PDB entry 6UC1 | X-ray diffraction, 2.19 A resolution | chains D and C of the 4 polymer chains in the assembly

== Chain D ==
Name: Uncharacterized protein GoxA
Source organism: Pseudoalteromonas luteoviolacea DSM 6061
UniProtKB: A0A161XU12 (A0A161XU12_9GAMM); residues 1-816 here = UniProt positions 1-816
Amino-acid sequence (816 residues; numbered 1 to 816; the number before each row is that of its first residue):
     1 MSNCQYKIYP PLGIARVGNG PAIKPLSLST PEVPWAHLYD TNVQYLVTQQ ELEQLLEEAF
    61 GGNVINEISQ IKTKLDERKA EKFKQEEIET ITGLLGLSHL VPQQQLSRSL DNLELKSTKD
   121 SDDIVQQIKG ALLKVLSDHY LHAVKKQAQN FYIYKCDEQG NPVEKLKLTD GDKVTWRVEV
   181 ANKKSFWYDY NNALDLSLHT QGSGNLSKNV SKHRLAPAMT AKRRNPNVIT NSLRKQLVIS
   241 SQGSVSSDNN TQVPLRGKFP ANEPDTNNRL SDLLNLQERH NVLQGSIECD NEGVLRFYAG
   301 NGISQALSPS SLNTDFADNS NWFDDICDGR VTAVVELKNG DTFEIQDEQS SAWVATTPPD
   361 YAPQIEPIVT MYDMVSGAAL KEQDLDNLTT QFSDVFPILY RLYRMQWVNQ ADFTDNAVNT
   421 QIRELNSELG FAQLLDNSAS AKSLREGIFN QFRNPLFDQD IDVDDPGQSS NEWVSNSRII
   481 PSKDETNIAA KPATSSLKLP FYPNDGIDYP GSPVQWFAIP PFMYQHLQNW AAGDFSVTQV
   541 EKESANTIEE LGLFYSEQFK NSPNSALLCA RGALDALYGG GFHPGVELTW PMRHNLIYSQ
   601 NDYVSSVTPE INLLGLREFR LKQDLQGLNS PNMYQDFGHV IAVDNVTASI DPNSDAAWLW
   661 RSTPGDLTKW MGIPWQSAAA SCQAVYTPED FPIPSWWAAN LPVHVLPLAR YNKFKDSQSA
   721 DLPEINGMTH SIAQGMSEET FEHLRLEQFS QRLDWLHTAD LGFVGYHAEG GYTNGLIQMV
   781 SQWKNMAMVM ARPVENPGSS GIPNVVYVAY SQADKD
Not modelled in the structure: 1-3, 76-81, 114-124, 263-278, 467-469, 816
Covalently attached groups: covalent link Cys-682/Trp-697
Modified residues: Trp-697 (2-amino-3-(6,7-dioxo-6,7-dihydro-1H-indol-3-yl)-propionic acid; TRQ)
Differences from the reference sequence: engineered mutation Ala-678 (Asp in A0A161XU12)
Metal / ion sites: Mg2+: Asp-360, Ala-362, Ile-365, Ala-699, Asn-700
Residues lining bound ligands: glycine (GLY): Phe-316, His-583, Ala-678, Ser-681, Cys-682, Trp-696, Trp-697
From the paper describing this entry:
  - mutagenesis - D678A: abolished catalytic activity on glycine

== Chain C ==
Name: Uncharacterized protein GoxA
Source organism: Pseudoalteromonas luteoviolacea DSM 6061
UniProtKB: A0A161XU12 (A0A161XU12_9GAMM); numbering as in UniProt (aligned over 1-816)
Amino-acid sequence (816 residues; numbered 1 to 816; the number before each row is that of its first residue):
     1 MSNCQYKIYP PLGIARVGNG PAIKPLSLST PEVPWAHLYD TNVQYLVTQQ ELEQLLEEAF
    61 GGNVINEISQ IKTKLDERKA EKFKQEEIET ITGLLGLSHL VPQQQLSRSL DNLELKSTKD
   121 SDDIVQQIKG ALLKVLSDHY LHAVKKQAQN FYIYKCDEQG NPVEKLKLTD GDKVTWRVEV
   181 ANKKSFWYDY NNALDLSLHT QGSGNLSKNV SKHRLAPAMT AKRRNPNVIT NSLRKQLVIS
   241 SQGSVSSDNN TQVPLRGKFP ANEPDTNNRL SDLLNLQERH NVLQGSIECD NEGVLRFYAG
   301 NGISQALSPS SLNTDFADNS NWFDDICDGR VTAVVELKNG DTFEIQDEQS SAWVATTPPD
   361 YAPQIEPIVT MYDMVSGAAL KEQDLDNLTT QFSDVFPILY RLYRMQWVNQ ADFTDNAVNT
   421 QIRELNSELG FAQLLDNSAS AKSLREGIFN QFRNPLFDQD IDVDDPGQSS NEWVSNSRII
   481 PSKDETNIAA KPATSSLKLP FYPNDGIDYP GSPVQWFAIP PFMYQHLQNW AAGDFSVTQV
   541 EKESANTIEE LGLFYSEQFK NSPNSALLCA RGALDALYGG GFHPGVELTW PMRHNLIYSQ
   601 NDYVSSVTPE INLLGLREFR LKQDLQGLNS PNMYQDFGHV IAVDNVTASI DPNSDAAWLW
   661 RSTPGDLTKW MGIPWQSAAA SCQAVYTPED FPIPSWWAAN LPVHVLPLAR YNKFKDSQSA
   721 DLPEINGMTH SIAQGMSEET FEHLRLEQFS QRLDWLHTAD LGFVGYHAEG GYTNGLIQMV
   781 SQWKNMAMVM ARPVENPGSS GIPNVVYVAY SQADKD
Not modelled in the structure: 1-4, 77-81, 114-122, 158-160, 263-276, 467-469, 816
Covalently attached groups: covalent link Cys-682/Trp-697
Modified residues: Lys-222 (N~6~-glycyl-L-lysine; Q3P); Trp-697 (2-amino-3-(6,7-dioxo-6,7-dihydro-1H-indol-3-yl)-propionic acid; TRQ)
Differences from the reference sequence: engineered mutation Ala-678 (Asp in A0A161XU12)
Metal / ion sites: Mg2+: Asp-360, Ala-362, Ile-365, Ala-699, Asn-700
Residues lining bound ligands: glycine (GLY): Phe-316, His-583, Pro-584, Ser-681, Cys-682, Trp-696, Trp-697, Tyr-772

== How chain D and chain C interact ==
Pairs across the interface - 125 pairs, chain D then chain C:
  Phe-316(D) / His-767(C)
  Gln-410(D) / Arg-710(C)
  Gln-410(D) / Gln-751(C)  hydrogen bond
  Phe-413(D) / Glu-747(C)
  Phe-413(D) / Gln-751(C)
  Thr-414(D) / Arg-710(C)  hydrogen bond (backbone-side chain)
  Thr-414(D) / Lys-713(C)  hydrogen bond (backbone-side chain)
  Thr-414(D) / Gln-748(C)  hydrogen bond (backbone-side chain)
  Thr-414(D) / Gln-751(C)
  Asp-415(D) / Arg-710(C)  salt bridge
  Asp-415(D) / Lys-713(C)  salt bridge
  Thr-420(D) / Met-728(C)
  Gln-421(D) / Ile-732(C)
  Arg-423(D) / His-743(C)
  Arg-423(D) / Leu-744(C)
  Arg-423(D) / Glu-747(C)  salt bridge
  Glu-424(D) / Ile-732(C)
  Glu-424(D) / Gly-735(C)
  Glu-424(D) / Met-736(C)
  Ser-427(D) / Met-736(C)
  Ser-427(D) / Ser-737(C)  hydrogen bond (side chain-backbone)
  Ser-427(D) / Thr-740(C)
  Glu-428(D) / Gly-735(C)
  Glu-428(D) / Ser-737(C)
  Pro-481(D) / Gly-765(C)
  Pro-481(D) / Tyr-766(C)  hydrogen bond (backbone-backbone)
  Lys-483(D) / Tyr-766(C)  hydrogen bond (backbone-backbone)
  Lys-483(D) / His-767(C)
  Lys-483(D) / Ala-768(C)
  Glu-485(D) / Asp-760(C)
  Glu-485(D) / Val-764(C)
  Ile-507(D) / Tyr-766(C)  hydrophobic
  Asp-508(D) / Tyr-766(C)
  His-583(D) / Tyr-766(C)  hydrogen bond
  Ser-681(D) / His-767(C)
  Val-685(D) / Gly-765(C)
  Val-685(D) / Tyr-766(C)  hydrophobic
  Tyr-686(D) / His-757(C)
  Tyr-686(D) / Phe-763(C)
  Tyr-686(D) / Val-764(C)
  Tyr-686(D) / Gly-765(C)  hydrogen bond (backbone-backbone)
  Thr-687(D) / Val-764(C)
  Pro-688(D) / Val-764(C)
  Pro-688(D) / Ala-813(C)
  Glu-689(D) / Ala-813(C)
  Asp-690(D) / Leu-753(C)
  Asp-690(D) / His-757(C)
  Asp-690(D) / Ala-813(C)  hydrogen bond (backbone-backbone)
  Asp-690(D) / Asp-814(C)  hydrogen bond (side chain-backbone)
  Phe-691(D) / Ala-709(C)  hydrophobic
  Phe-691(D) / Arg-710(C)
  Phe-691(D) / Leu-753(C)  hydrophobic
  Ala-709(D) / Phe-691(C)  hydrophobic
  Arg-710(D) / Gln-410(C)
  Arg-710(D) / Thr-414(C)  hydrogen bond (side chain-backbone)
  Arg-710(D) / Asp-415(C)  salt bridge
  Arg-710(D) / Phe-691(C)
  Lys-713(D) / Thr-414(C)
  Met-728(D) / Thr-420(C)
  Ile-732(D) / Gln-421(C)
  Ile-732(D) / Glu-424(C)
  Gly-735(D) / Glu-424(C)
  Gly-735(D) / Glu-428(C)
  Met-736(D) / Glu-424(C)
  Met-736(D) / Ser-427(C)
  Ser-737(D) / Ser-427(C)  hydrogen bond (backbone-side chain)
  Thr-740(D) / Ser-427(C)
  His-743(D) / Arg-423(C)
  His-743(D) / Leu-746(C)
  His-743(D) / Ser-799(C)  hydrogen bond (side chain-backbone)
  His-743(D) / Ser-800(C)  hydrogen bond (side chain-backbone)
  His-743(D) / Gly-801(C)
  Leu-744(D) / Thr-420(C)
  Leu-744(D) / Arg-423(C)
  Leu-746(D) / His-743(C)
  Leu-746(D) / Glu-747(C)
  Glu-747(D) / Phe-413(C)
  Glu-747(D) / Arg-423(C)  salt bridge
  Glu-747(D) / Leu-746(C)
  Glu-747(D) / Ser-750(C)
  Gln-748(D) / Thr-414(C)  hydrogen bond (side chain-backbone)
  Ser-750(D) / Glu-747(C)
  Ser-750(D) / Ser-750(C)
  Ser-750(D) / Gln-751(C)  hydrogen bond (backbone-side chain)
  Gln-751(D) / Gln-410(C)  hydrogen bond
  Gln-751(D) / Phe-413(C)
  Gln-751(D) / Thr-414(C)
  Gln-751(D) / Ser-750(C)  hydrogen bond (side chain-backbone)
  Leu-753(D) / Asp-690(C)
  His-757(D) / Tyr-686(C)
  His-757(D) / Asp-690(C)
  Asp-760(D) / Glu-485(C)
  Phe-763(D) / Tyr-686(C)
  Val-764(D) / Tyr-686(C)
  Val-764(D) / Thr-687(C)
  Val-764(D) / Pro-688(C)
  Gly-765(D) / Pro-481(C)
  Gly-765(D) / Tyr-686(C)  hydrogen bond (backbone-backbone)
  Tyr-766(D) / Pro-481(C)  hydrogen bond (backbone-backbone)
  Tyr-766(D) / Lys-483(C)  hydrogen bond (backbone-backbone)
  Tyr-766(D) / Ile-507(C)  hydrophobic
  Tyr-766(D) / Asp-508(C)
  Tyr-766(D) / His-583(C)  hydrogen bond
  Tyr-766(D) / Val-685(C)  hydrophobic
  His-767(D) / Phe-316(C)
  His-767(D) / Lys-483(C)
  His-767(D) / Ser-681(C)
  His-767(D) / Tyr-772(C)  hydrogen bond
  Ala-768(D) / Lys-483(C)
  Ala-768(D) / Tyr-772(C)
  Glu-769(D) / Gly-771(C)
  Glu-769(D) / Tyr-772(C)  hydrogen bond (backbone-backbone)
  Glu-769(D) / Thr-773(C)  hydrogen bond
  Gly-771(D) / Glu-769(C)
  Gly-771(D) / Gly-771(C)
  Tyr-772(D) / His-767(C)  hydrogen bond
  Tyr-772(D) / Ala-768(C)
  Tyr-772(D) / Glu-769(C)  hydrogen bond (backbone-backbone)
  Thr-773(D) / Glu-769(C)  hydrogen bond
  Ser-799(D) / His-743(C)  hydrogen bond (backbone-side chain)
  Ser-800(D) / His-743(C)  hydrogen bond (backbone-side chain)
  Gly-801(D) / His-743(C)
  Ala-813(D) / Pro-688(C)
  Ala-813(D) / Asp-690(C)  hydrogen bond (backbone-backbone)
  Asp-814(D) / Asp-690(C)  hydrogen bond (backbone-side chain)
Other interface residues (no listed pair), chain D (69 interface residues in all): Ser-482, Trp-696, Pro-707, Ser-731, Glu-739, Phe-749, Thr-758, Gly-770, Asn-774, Lys-815
Other interface residues (no listed pair), chain C (68 interface residues in all): Ser-482, Glu-689, Trp-696, Pro-707, Ser-731, Glu-739, Phe-749, Thr-758, Gly-770, Asn-774

== In short ==
69 residues of chain D and 68 residues of chain C are in contact, with 33 hydrogen bonds and 5 salt bridges.
Polar pairs include Asp-415(D)/Arg-710(C), Asp-415(D)/Lys-713(C) and Arg-423(D)/Glu-747(C). Ligands of chain
D: glycine. Bound to chain C: glycine. The paper reports that D678A of chain D abolishes catalytic activity on
glycine.
Chain D is Uncharacterized protein GoxA and chain C is Uncharacterized protein GoxA, both from
Pseudoalteromonas luteoviolacea DSM 6061; the structure, Crystal structure of D678A GoxA soaked in glycine at
pH 7.5, was determined by X-ray diffraction together with 6UBN, 6UBR, 6UBZ and 6UFQ from the same study.
